6B0X - chains C and c of the 14 polymer chains in the assembly; structure by electron microscopy, 3.80 A resolution.

# Chain C
Protein: Major head protein
Source organism: Staphylococcus phage 80alpha
UniProtKB: A4ZFB3 (A4ZFB3_9CAUD); residue numbers follow UniProt; this construct covers 1-324
Chain sequence (324 residues; row label = number of the first residue in the row):
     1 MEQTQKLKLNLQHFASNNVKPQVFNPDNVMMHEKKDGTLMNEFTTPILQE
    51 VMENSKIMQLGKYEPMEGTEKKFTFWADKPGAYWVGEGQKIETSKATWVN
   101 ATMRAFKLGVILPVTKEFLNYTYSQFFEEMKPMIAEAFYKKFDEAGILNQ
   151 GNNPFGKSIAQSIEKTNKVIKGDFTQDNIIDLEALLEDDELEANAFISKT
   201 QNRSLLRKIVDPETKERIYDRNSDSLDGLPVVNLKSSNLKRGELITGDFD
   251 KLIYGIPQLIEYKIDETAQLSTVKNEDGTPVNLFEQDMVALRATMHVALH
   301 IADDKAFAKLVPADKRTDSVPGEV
Unresolved in the structure: 1-25, 310-324
Swiss-Prot annotation at these positions:
  - mutagenesis: Glu-2 to Phe-14 (Wild-type phage titer and viability), Phe-14 (F14A: Wild-type phage titer and viability, protein is mostly unprocessed), Met-52 (M52Q: Defective in producing infectious virions)
Reported in the primary citation:
  - mutagenesis - M52L, Y123C: unchanged growth
  - mutagenesis - M52Q: abolished growth

# Chain c
Protein: Scaffold protein
Source organism: Staphylococcus phage 80alpha
UniProtKB: A4ZFB2 (A4ZFB2_9CAUD); residues 1-206 here = UniProt positions 1-206
Chain sequence (206 residues; each row starts with the number of its first residue):
     1 MEENKLKFNLQFFADQSDDPDEPGGDGKKGNPDKKENDEGTEITFTPEQQ
    51 KKVDEILERRVAHEKKKADEYAKEKAAEAAKEAAKLAKMNKDQKDEYERE
   101 QMEKELEQLRSEKQLNEMRSEARKMLSEAEVDSSDEVVNLVVTDTAEQTK
   151 SNVEAFSNAVKKAVNEAVKVNARQSPLTGGDSFNHSTKNKPQNLAEIARQ
   201 KRIIKN
Unresolved in the structure: 1-191
Swiss-Prot annotation at these positions:
  - region: Ser-186 to Asn-206 (Helix-and-hook motif)
  - mutagenesis: Glu-2 to Phe-13 (No viable phage, greatly reduced levels of capsid protein, accumulates large numbers of tails; Wild-type phage titer and viability), Glu-105 (E105D: Virus escapes the CBASS system in host bacteria, allowing virus propagation. Phage still activates 3',2'-cGAMP production and makes wild-type cabRNA), Ser-186 to Asn-206 (Slightly reduced phage titer), Ala-198 (A198I: Defective in producing infectious virions), Arg-202 (R202E/K/S: Defective in producing infectious virions), Ile-203 (I203T: Defective in producing infectious virions)
Reported in the primary citation:
  - mutagenesis - A198I, R202E, R202K, R202S, I203T: abolished growth
  - mutagenesis - I204L: unchanged growth

# Chain C / chain c interface
Pairs across the interface (24):
  Thr-45(C) with Leu-194(c); Ile-197(c)
  Leu-48(C) with Leu-194(c), hydrophobic
  Gln-49(C) with Ile-197(c); Lys-201(c)
  Met-52(C) with Leu-194(c); Ile-197(c), hydrophobic; Ala-198(c)
  Glu-53(C) with Lys-201(c), salt bridge
  Gln-59(C) with Arg-202(c); Ile-203(c), hydrogen bond (backbone-backbone)
  Leu-60(C) with Arg-202(c); Ile-204(c), hydrophobic
  Gly-61(C) with Arg-202(c)
  Lys-62(C) with Arg-202(c)
  Tyr-63(C) with Ala-195(c); Ala-198(c), hydrophobic
  Asn-194(C) with Ile-204(c)
  Ala-195(C) with Ile-204(c), hydrophobic
  Pro-230(C) with Ile-203(c), hydrophobic; Ile-204(c), hydrophobic
  Val-232(C) with Ile-203(c), hydrophobic
  Gly-247(C) with Arg-202(c)
  Ile-253(C) with Leu-194(c)
Also at the interface, not in a pair above, chain C (17 interface residues in all): Tyr-254
Interface features reported in the paper:
  - specific contacts: Met-52(C)/Ile-197(c), Met-52(C)/Ala-198(c), Leu-194(c)/Thr-45(C), Leu-194(c)/Leu-48(C), Leu-194(c)/Ile-253(C), Ile-197(c)/Thr-45(C), Ile-197(c)/Gln-49(C), Ala-198(c)/Tyr-63(C), Lys-201(c)/Gln-49(C), Lys-201(c)/Glu-53(C), Arg-202(c)/Gln-59(C), Arg-202(c)/Leu-60(C), Arg-202(c)/Gly-61(C), Arg-202(c)/Lys-62(C), Arg-202(c)/Gly-247(C), Ile-203(c)/Gln-59(C), Ile-203(c)/Val-232(C) (hydrophobic contact), Ile-203(c)/Pro-230(C) (hydrophobic contact), Ile-204(c)/Leu-60(C) (hydrophobic contact), Ile-204(c)/Asn-194(C), Ile-204(c)/Ala-195(C), Ile-204(c)/Pro-230(C) (hydrophobic contact)

# In short
17 residues of chain C face 8 of chain c across their interface, with 1 hydrogen bond and 1 salt bridge. Among
the polar pairs are Glu-53(C)/Lys-201(c) and Gln-59(C)/Ile-203(c). The paper describes contacts between
Met-52(C) and Ile-197(c), Met-52(C) and Ala-198(c) and Leu-194(c) and Thr-45(C) among others; hydrophobic
contacts between Ile-203(c) and Val-232(C), Ile-203(c) and Pro-230(C) and Ile-204(c) and Leu-60(C) among
others. The paper reports that A198I, R202E and R202K of chain c, among others, abolish growth; M52Q of chain
C abolishes growth; 9 substitutions were tested in all.
Chain C is Major head protein and chain c is Scaffold protein, both from Staphylococcus phage 80alpha; the
structure, Capsid protein and C-terminal part of scaffolding protein in the Staphylococcus aureus phage
80alpha procapsid, was determined by electron microscopy, deposited together with 6B23.
